PDB entry 6LAP | electron microscopy, 2.49 A resolution | chains A and C of the 3 polymer chains in the assembly

[Chain A]
Name: Capsid protein VP1
Source organism: Echovirus E11
Amino-acid sequence (226 residues; numbered 60 to 285; the number before each row is that of its first residue):
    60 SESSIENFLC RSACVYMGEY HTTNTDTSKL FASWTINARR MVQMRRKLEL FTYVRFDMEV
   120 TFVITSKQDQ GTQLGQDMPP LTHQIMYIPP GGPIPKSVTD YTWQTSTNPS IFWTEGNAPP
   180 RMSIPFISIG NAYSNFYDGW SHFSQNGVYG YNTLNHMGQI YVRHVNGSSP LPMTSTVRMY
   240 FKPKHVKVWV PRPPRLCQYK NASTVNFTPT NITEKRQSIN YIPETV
Unresolved in the structure: 202-205

[Chain C]
Name: Capsid protein VP3
Source organism: Echovirus E11
Amino-acid sequence (231 residues; row label = number of the first residue in the row):
     1 GLPVMNTPGS NQFLTSDDFQ SPSAMPQFDV TPELNIPGEV QNLMEIAEVD SVVPVNNVEG
    61 KLDTMEIYRI PVQSGNHQSS QVFGFQVQPG LDNVFKHTLL GEILNYYAHW SGSIKLTFVF
   121 CGSAMATGKF LLAYAPPGAN APKSRKDAML GTHIIWDVGL QSSCVLCIPW ISQTHYRLVQ
   181 QDEYTSAGNV TCWYQTGIVV PAGTPTSCSI MCFVSACNDF SVRLLKDTPF I
Unresolved in the structure: 175-183

[Chain A / chain C interface]
Residue-residue contacts (105):
  Glu61(A) - Tyr107(C)  hydrogen bond (backbone-side chain)
  Glu61(A) - Arg223(C)
  Glu61(A) - Leu224(C)  hydrogen bond (side chain-backbone)
  Glu61(A) - Leu225(C)
  Ser62(A) - Asn42(C)  hydrogen bond
  Ser62(A) - Leu43(C)  hydrogen bond (backbone-backbone)
  Ser62(A) - Met44(C)
  Ser62(A) - Tyr107(C)
  Ser62(A) - Val222(C)
  Ser63(A) - Gln41(C)
  Ile64(A) - Val40(C)
  Ile64(A) - Gln41(C)
  Ile64(A) - Asn42(C)
  Asn66(A) - Leu225(C)
  Phe67(A) - Leu43(C)  hydrophobic
  Phe67(A) - Leu225(C)  hydrophobic
  Arg70(A) - Leu225(C)
  Ser71(A) - Thr15(C)
  Val101(A) - Ile231(C)
  Gln102(A) - Ile231(C)
  Arg105(A) - Glu102(C)  salt bridge
  Arg105(A) - Tyr106(C)  hydrogen bond
  Arg105(A) - Thr228(C)
  Arg105(A) - Ile231(C)
  Lys106(A) - Tyr106(C)
  Arg114(A) - Thr31(C)  hydrogen bond (side chain-backbone)
  Arg114(A) - Pro32(C)
  Arg114(A) - Glu33(C)
  Glu118(A) - Ser21(C)
  Tyr146(A) - Met25(C)  hydrophobic
  Pro168(A) - Ala24(C)
  Ala177(A) - Asn11(C)
  Pro178(A) - Phe13(C)  hydrophobic
  Arg180(A) - Phe13(C)
  Arg180(A) - Asp17(C)  salt bridge
  Arg180(A) - Ser21(C)
  Ser182(A) - Ser21(C)
  Ser182(A) - Pro22(C)  hydrogen bond (backbone-backbone)
  Ser182(A) - Ser23(C)
  Ser182(A) - Ala24(C)  hydrogen bond (backbone-backbone)
  Phe185(A) - Phe28(C)
  Phe185(A) - Val30(C)
  Ser187(A) - Thr31(C)  hydrogen bond (backbone-side chain)
  Ile188(A) - Thr31(C)
  Gly189(A) - Thr31(C)
  Asn190(A) - Thr31(C)
  Asn190(A) - Pro32(C)  hydrogen bond (side chain-backbone)
  Asn190(A) - Leu34(C)
  Lys241(A) - Asp17(C)  hydrogen bond (side chain-backbone)
  Lys246(A) - Glu33(C)  salt bridge
  Lys246(A) - Glu39(C)  salt bridge
  Val247(A) - Glu39(C)
  Val247(A) - Val40(C)  hydrogen bond (backbone-backbone)
  Trp248(A) - Ile36(C)  hydrogen bond (side chain-backbone)
  Trp248(A) - Gly38(C)
  Trp248(A) - Glu39(C)
  Val249(A) - Pro37(C)
  Val249(A) - Gly38(C)  hydrogen bond (backbone-backbone)
  Pro250(A) - Val40(C)
  Pro253(A) - Leu99(C)
  Pro253(A) - Glu102(C)
  Gln257(A) - Phe230(C)  hydrogen bond (side chain-backbone)
  Gln257(A) - Ile231(C)
  Asn270(A) - Leu62(C)
  Asn270(A) - Asp63(C)
  Ile271(A) - Leu62(C)  hydrogen bond (backbone-backbone)
  Ile271(A) - Ile67(C)  hydrophobic
  Ile271(A) - Tyr68(C)
  Ile271(A) - His97(C)
  Thr272(A) - Pro54(C)
  Thr272(A) - Asn57(C)
  Thr272(A) - Leu62(C)
  Thr272(A) - Ile67(C)
  Thr272(A) - Asn93(C)  hydrogen bond (side chain-backbone)
  Thr272(A) - His97(C)
  Glu273(A) - Asn57(C)  hydrogen bond (backbone-side chain)
  Glu273(A) - Asn93(C)
  Glu273(A) - Lys96(C)  salt bridge
  Lys274(A) - Asn57(C)
  Lys274(A) - Glu59(C)
  Lys274(A) - Asn93(C)  hydrogen bond (backbone-side chain)
  Arg275(A) - Val55(C)  hydrogen bond (side chain-backbone)
  Arg275(A) - Asn57(C)  hydrogen bond (backbone-backbone)
  Arg275(A) - Gly84(C)  hydrogen bond (side chain-backbone)
  Ser277(A) - Val58(C)
  Ile278(A) - Val55(C)
  Ile278(A) - Asn56(C)
  Ile278(A) - Val58(C)
  Ile278(A) - Ile70(C)  hydrophobic
  Ile278(A) - Val82(C)
  Ile278(A) - Phe83(C)
  Ile278(A) - Gly84(C)  hydrogen bond (backbone-backbone)
  Asn279(A) - Gln81(C)  hydrogen bond
  Asn279(A) - Val82(C)
  Asn279(A) - Phe83(C)
  Asn279(A) - Gly84(C)
  Ile281(A) - Gly84(C)
  Ile281(A) - Phe85(C)
  Ile281(A) - Gln86(C)
  Pro282(A) - Thr185(C)
  Glu283(A) - Tyr184(C)  hydrogen bond (backbone-backbone)
  Thr284(A) - Ala139(C)
  Thr284(A) - Asn140(C)
  Thr284(A) - Tyr184(C)
  Val285(A) - Tyr184(C)
Other interface residues (no listed pair), chain A (61 interface residues in all): Phe110, Tyr112, Thr120, Val122, Pro148, Met181, Ile183, Pro184, Ile186, Ala191, Tyr239, Pro252, Leu255, Tyr280
Other interface residues (no listed pair), chain C (68 interface residues in all): Phe19, Ile46, Pro71, Val94, Gly138, Ala141, Asn189, Val190, Thr191

[Summary]
Chain A and chain C form an interface of 61 and 68 residues respectively, with 25 hydrogen bonds and 5 salt
bridges. Among the polar pairs are Arg105(A)-Glu102(C), Arg180(A)-Asp17(C) and Lys246(A)-Glu33(C).
Here chain A is Capsid protein VP1 and chain C is Capsid protein VP3, both from Echovirus E11. Entry 6LAP
(Cryo-EM structure of echovirus 11 A-particle at pH 7.4) was determined by electron microscopy (same
publication as 6LA3, 6LA4, 6LA5, 6LA6, 6LA7, 6LAO and 3 further entries).
